Entry 8C8N (electron microscopy, 3.40 A resolution); this record covers chains A and B of the 6 polymer chains in the assembly.

== Chain A (and B) ==
Name: Cell surface protein
Organism: Nitrosopumilus maritimus SCM1
Notes: chain B of this document is another copy of the same molecule, construct and numbering; everything in this record applies to it too
Reference sequence: A9A4Y9 (A9A4Y9_NITMS); residues 1-1734 here = UniProt positions 1-1734
Amino-acid sequence (1734 residues; each row starts with the number of its first residue):
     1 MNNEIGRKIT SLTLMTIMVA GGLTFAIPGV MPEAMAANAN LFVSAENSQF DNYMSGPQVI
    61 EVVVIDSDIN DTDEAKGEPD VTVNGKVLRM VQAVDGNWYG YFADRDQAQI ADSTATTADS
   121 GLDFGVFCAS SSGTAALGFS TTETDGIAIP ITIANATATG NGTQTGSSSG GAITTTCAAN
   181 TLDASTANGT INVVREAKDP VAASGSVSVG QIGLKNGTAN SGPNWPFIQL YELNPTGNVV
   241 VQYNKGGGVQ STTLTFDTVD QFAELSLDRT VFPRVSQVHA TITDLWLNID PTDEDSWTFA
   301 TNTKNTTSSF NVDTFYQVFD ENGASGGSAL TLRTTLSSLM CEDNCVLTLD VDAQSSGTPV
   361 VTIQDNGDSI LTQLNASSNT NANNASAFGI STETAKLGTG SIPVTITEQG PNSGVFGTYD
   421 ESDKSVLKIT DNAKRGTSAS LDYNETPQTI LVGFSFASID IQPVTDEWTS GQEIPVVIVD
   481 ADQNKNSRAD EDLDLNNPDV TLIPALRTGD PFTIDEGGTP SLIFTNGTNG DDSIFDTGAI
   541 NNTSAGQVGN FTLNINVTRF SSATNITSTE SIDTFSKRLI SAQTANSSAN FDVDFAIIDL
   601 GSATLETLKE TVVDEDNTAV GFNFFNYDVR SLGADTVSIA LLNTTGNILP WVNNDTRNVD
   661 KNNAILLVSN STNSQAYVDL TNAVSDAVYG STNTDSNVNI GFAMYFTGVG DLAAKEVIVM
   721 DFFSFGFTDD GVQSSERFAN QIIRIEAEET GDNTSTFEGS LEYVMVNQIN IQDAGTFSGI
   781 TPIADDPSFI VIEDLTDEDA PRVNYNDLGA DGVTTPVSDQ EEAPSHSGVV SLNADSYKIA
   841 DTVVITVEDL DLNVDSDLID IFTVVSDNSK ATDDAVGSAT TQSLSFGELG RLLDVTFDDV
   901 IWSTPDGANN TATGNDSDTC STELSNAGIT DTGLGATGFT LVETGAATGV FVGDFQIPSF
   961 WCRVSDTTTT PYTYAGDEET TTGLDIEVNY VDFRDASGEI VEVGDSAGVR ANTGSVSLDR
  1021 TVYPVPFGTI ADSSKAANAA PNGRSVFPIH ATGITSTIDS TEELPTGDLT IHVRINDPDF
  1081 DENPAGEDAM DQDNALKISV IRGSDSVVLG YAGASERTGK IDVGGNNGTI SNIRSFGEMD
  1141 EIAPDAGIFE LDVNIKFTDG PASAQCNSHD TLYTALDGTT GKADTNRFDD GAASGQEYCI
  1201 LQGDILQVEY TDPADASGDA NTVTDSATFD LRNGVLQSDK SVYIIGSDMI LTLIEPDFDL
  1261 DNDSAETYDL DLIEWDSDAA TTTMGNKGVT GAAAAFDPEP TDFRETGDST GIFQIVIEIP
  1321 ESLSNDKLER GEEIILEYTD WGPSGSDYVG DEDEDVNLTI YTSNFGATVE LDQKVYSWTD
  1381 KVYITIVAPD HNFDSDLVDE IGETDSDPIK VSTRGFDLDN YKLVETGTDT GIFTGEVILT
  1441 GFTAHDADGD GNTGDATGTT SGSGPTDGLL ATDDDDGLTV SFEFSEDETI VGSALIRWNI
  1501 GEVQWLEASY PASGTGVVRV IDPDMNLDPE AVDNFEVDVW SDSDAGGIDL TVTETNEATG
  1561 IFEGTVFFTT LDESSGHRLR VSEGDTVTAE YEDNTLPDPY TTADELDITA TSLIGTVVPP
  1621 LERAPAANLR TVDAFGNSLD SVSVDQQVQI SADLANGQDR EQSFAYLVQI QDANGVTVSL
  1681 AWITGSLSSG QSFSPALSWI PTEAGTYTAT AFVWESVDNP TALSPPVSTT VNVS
Unresolved in the structure: 1-36, 455-1734
Cystine bridges: Cys128-Cys177, Cys341-Cys345

== How chain A and chain B interact ==
Contacting residue pairs (38; chain A residue first):
  Asp68(A) with Ser67(B), hydrogen bond
  Ile69(A) with Asn70(B)
  Glu74(A) with Asp73(B)
  Ala75(A) with Asp71(B); Thr72(B), hydrogen bond (backbone-side chain); Asp73(B), hydrogen bond (backbone-side chain)
  Lys76(A) with Asp71(B)
  Gly77(A) with Asn70(B), hydrogen bond (backbone-backbone); Val94(B); Asp95(B); Gly96(B)
  Glu78(A) with Val94(B), hydrogen bond (backbone-backbone); Asp95(B)
  Asp80(A) with Asp95(B); Asn97(B); Lys198(B), salt bridge
  Gly85(A) with Pro411(B)
  Lys86(A) with Glu294(B)
  Val87(A) with Glu196(B)
  Arg89(A) with Val94(B)
  Thr142(A) with Glu196(B), hydrogen bond
  Glu143(A) with Glu196(B); Asp293(B); Glu294(B)
  Asp145(A) with Asn322(B)
  Ser206(A) with Asp73(B)
  Glu232(A) with Glu421(B); Ser422(B), hydrogen bond
  Leu233(A) with Glu421(B)
  Asn234(A) with Glu421(B); Asp423(B)
  Pro235(A) with Glu421(B); Asp423(B)
  Asn244(A) with Ile65(B)
  Lys245(A) with Ile65(B)
  Gly246(A) with Ala39(B); Ile65(B)
  Gly247(A) with Ala39(B), hydrogen bond (backbone-backbone)
Other interface residues (no listed pair), chain A (27 interface residues in all): Asn84, Ser140, Thr236
Other interface residues (no listed pair), chain B (26 interface residues in all): Asn40, Phe42, Tyr99, Asp199, Thr292, Glu321

== In short ==
27 residues of chain A and 26 residues of chain B are in contact; the contacts include 8 hydrogen bonds and 1
salt bridge. Polar contacts include Asp80(A)-Lys198(B), Asp68(A)-Ser67(B) and Ala75(A)-Thr72(B).
Both chains are Cell surface protein (Nitrosopumilus maritimus SCM1). Entry 8C8N (In situ structure of the
Nitrosopumilus maritimus S-layer - Two-fold symmetry (C2)) was determined by electron microscopy, deposited
together with 8C8O, 8C8R, 8C8K, 8C8L and 8C8M.
